PDB entry 3V9F | X-ray diffraction, 3.30 A resolution | chain A

== Chain A ==
Name: Two-component system sensor histidine kinase/response regulator, hybrid (One-component system)
From: Bacteroides thetaiotaomicron
UniProt: Q8A3A5 (Q8A3A5_BACTN); numbering as in UniProt (aligned over 19-798)
Amino-acid sequence (781 residues; row label = number of the first residue in the row):
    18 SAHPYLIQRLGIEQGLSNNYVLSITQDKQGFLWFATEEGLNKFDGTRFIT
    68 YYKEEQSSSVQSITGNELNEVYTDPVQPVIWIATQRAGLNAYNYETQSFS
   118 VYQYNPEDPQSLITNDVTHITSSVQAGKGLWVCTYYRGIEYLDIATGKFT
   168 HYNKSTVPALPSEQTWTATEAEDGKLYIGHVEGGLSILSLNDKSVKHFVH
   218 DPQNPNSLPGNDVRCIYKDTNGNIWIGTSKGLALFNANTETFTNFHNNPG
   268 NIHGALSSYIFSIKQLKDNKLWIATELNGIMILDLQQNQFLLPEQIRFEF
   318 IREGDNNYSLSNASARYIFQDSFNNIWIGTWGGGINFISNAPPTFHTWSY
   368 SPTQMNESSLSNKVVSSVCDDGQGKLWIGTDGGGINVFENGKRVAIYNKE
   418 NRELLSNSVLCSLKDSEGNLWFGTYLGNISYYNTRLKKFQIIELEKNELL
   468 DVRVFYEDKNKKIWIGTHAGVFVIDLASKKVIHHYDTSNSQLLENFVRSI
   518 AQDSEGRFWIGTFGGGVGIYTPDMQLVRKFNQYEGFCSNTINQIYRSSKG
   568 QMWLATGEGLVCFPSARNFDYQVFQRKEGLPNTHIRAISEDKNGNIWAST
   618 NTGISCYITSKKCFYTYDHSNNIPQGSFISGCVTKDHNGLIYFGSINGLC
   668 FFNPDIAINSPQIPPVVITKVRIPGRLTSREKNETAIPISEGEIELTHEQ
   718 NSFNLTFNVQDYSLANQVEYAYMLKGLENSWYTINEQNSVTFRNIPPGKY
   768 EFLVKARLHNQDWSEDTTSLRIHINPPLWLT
Unresolved in the structure: 18-20, 218-225, 262-272, 306-314, 367-370, 416-420, 794-798
Construct notes: expression tag (18)
Modified positions: Mse298, Mse372, Mse541, Mse569, Mse740 (selenomethionine; parent Met)

== In short ==
Chain A is Two-component system sensor histidine kinase/response regulator, hybrid (One-component system)
(Bacteroides thetaiotaomicron); the structure, Crystal Structure of the extracellular domain of the putative
hybrid two component system BT3049 from B. ..., was determined by X-ray diffraction, deposited together with
3OTT.
